Entry 3JRM (X-ray diffraction, 2.90 A resolution); this record covers chains F and M of the 21 polymer chains in the assembly.

# Chain F
Name: Proteasome subunit alpha
Organism: Thermoplasma acidophilum
Notes: EC 3.4.25.1
UniProt: P25156 (PSMA_THEAC); numbering as in UniProt (aligned over 7-233)
Sequence (227 residues; row label = number of the first residue in the row):
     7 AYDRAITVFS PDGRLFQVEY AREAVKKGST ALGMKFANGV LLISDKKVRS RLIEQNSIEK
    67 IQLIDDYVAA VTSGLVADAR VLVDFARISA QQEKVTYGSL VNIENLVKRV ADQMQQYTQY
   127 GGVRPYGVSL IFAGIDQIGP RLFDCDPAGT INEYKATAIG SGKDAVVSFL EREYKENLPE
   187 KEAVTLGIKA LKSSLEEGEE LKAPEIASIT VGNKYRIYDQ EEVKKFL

# Chain M
Name: Proteasome subunit beta
Organism: Thermoplasma acidophilum
Notes: EC 3.4.25.1
UniProt: P28061 (PSMB_THEAC); residues 1-203 here correspond to UniProt positions 9-211 (UniProt number = residue number + 8)
Sequence (203 residues; row label = number of the first residue in the row):
     1 TTTVGITLKD AVIMATERRV TMENFIMHKN GKKLFQIDTY TGMTIAGLVG DAQVLVRYMK
    61 AELELYRLQR RVNMPIEAVA TLLSNMLNQV KYMPYMVQLL VGGIDTAPHV FSIDAAGGSV
   121 EDIYASTGSG SPFVYGVLES QYSEKMTVDE GVDLVIRAIS AAKQRDSASG GMIDVAVITR
   181 KDGYVQLPTD QIESRIRKLG LIL
UniProt features mapped onto this chain:
  - active site: Thr-1 (Nucleophile)

# Chain F / chain M interface
Residue-residue contacts (21; chain F residue first):
  Glu-99(F) with Arg-70(M), salt bridge
  Val-101(F) with Thr-81(M); Asn-85(M), hydrogen bond (backbone-side chain)
  Thr-102(F) with Thr-81(M); Leu-82(M); Asn-85(M), hydrogen bond (backbone-side chain)
  Tyr-103(F) with Glu-62(M), hydrogen bond; Tyr-66(M); Arg-70(M); Met-74(M), hydrophobic; Ala-78(M); Thr-81(M)
  Gly-104(F) with Thr-81(M)
  Val-107(F) with Tyr-66(M); Val-72(M), hydrophobic; Pro-75(M)
  Asn-108(F) with Arg-70(M), hydrogen bond (side chain-backbone)
  Asn-111(F) with Gln-69(M), hydrogen bond (side chain-backbone); Arg-70(M)
  Arg-115(F) with Arg-70(M)
  Ile-144(F) with Val-72(M), hydrophobic
Interface residues without a listed pair, chain F (12 interface residues in all): Glu-110, Gln-143
Interface residues without a listed pair, chain M (13 interface residues in all): Arg-71, Glu-77

# Summary
12 residues of chain F and 13 residues of chain M are in contact; the contacts include 5 hydrogen bonds and 1
salt bridge. Polar contacts include Glu-99(F)/Arg-70(M), Val-101(F)/Asn-85(M) and Thr-102(F)/Asn-85(M). From
UniProt: active-site residue Thr-1(M) on chain M.
Chain F is Proteasome subunit alpha and chain M is Proteasome subunit beta, both from Thermoplasma
acidophilum; the structure, Crystal structure of archaeal 20S proteasome in complex with mutated P26
activator, was determined by X-ray diffraction, deposited together with 3JSE and 3JTL.
